PDB entry 6ZY9 | electron microscopy, 3.30 A resolution | chains A and H of the 12 polymer chains in the assembly

Chain A:
Name: YrbD protein
Source organism: Escherichia coli B185
UniProt: D6IEA5 (D6IEA5_ECOLX); numbering as in UniProt (aligned over 1-183)
Amino-acid sequence (183 residues; numbered 1 to 183; the number before each row is that of its first residue):
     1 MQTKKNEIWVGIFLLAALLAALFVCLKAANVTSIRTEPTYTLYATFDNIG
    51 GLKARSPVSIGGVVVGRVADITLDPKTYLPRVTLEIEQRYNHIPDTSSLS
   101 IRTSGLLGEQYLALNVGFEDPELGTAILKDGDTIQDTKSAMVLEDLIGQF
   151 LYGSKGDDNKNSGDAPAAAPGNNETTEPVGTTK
Disordered / not traced: 1-2, 32-39, 117-126, 153-183
Reported in the primary citation:
  - mutagenesis - L143E, I147E, Y152E: decreased growth in response to chlorpromazine
  - mutagenesis - I147E: decreased stability in response to SDS
  - mutagenesis - F150E: unchanged growth in response to cellular survivability

Chain H:
Name: Uncharacterized protein
Source organism: Escherichia coli 2.3916
UniProt: I2X585 (I2X585_ECOLX); numbering as in UniProt (aligned over 1-260)
Amino-acid sequence (260 residues; row label = number of the first residue in the row):
     1 MLLNALASLGHKGIKTLRTFGRAGLMLFNALVGKPEFRKHAPLLVRQLYN
    51 VGVLSMLIIVVSGVFIGMVLGLQGYLVLTTYSAETSLGMLVALSLLRELG
   101 PVVAALLFAGRAGSALTAEIGLMRATEQLSSMEMMAVDPLRRVISPRFWA
   151 GVISLPLLTVIFVAVGIWGGSLVGVSWKGIDSGFFWSAMQNAVDWRMDLV
   201 NCLIKSVVFAITVTWISLFNGYDAIPTSAGISRATTRTVVHSSLAVLGLD
   251 FVLTALMFGN
Disordered / not traced: 260
Reported in the primary citation:
  - mutagenesis - E98R: decreased growth in response to chlorpromazine

Interface between chain A and chain H:
Pairs across the interface (32):
  K5(A) - Y49(H)  hydrogen bond
  N6(A) - V45(H)
  N6(A) - R46(H)
  W9(A) - Y49(H)
  W9(A) - V53(H)
  F13(A) - M56(H)  hydrophobic
  F13(A) - L157(H)  hydrophobic
  F13(A) - L158(H)  hydrophobic
  L14(A) - L157(H)  hydrophobic
  A16(A) - I161(H)
  A17(A) - L157(H)
  A17(A) - V160(H)
  A20(A) - V160(H)
  A20(A) - I161(H)  hydrophobic
  A20(A) - A164(H)
  F23(A) - A164(H)
  F23(A) - I167(H)  hydrophobic
  F23(A) - W168(H)
  V24(A) - V163(H)
  V24(A) - I167(H)  hydrophobic
  V24(A) - L199(H)
  K27(A) - W186(H)
  K27(A) - Q190(H)  hydrogen bond (backbone-side chain)
  A28(A) - Q190(H)  hydrogen bond (backbone-side chain)
  A28(A) - D194(H)
  A29(A) - M189(H)
  A29(A) - Q190(H)
  A29(A) - A192(H)
  A29(A) - D194(H)  hydrogen bond (backbone-side chain)
  N30(A) - D194(H)
  N30(A) - W195(H)
  N30(A) - L199(H)
Also at the interface, not in a pair above, chain A (18 interface residues in all): E7, V10, C25, V31
Also at the interface, not in a pair above, chain H (23 interface residues in all): L48, G52, S154

Overview:
18 residues of chain A and 23 residues of chain H are in contact, with 4 hydrogen bonds. Polar contacts
include K5(A)-Y49(H), K27(A)-Q190(H) and A28(A)-Q190(H). From the paper: L143E, I147E and Y152E of chain A
reduce growth in response to chlorpromazine; I147E of chain A reduces stability in response to SDS.
Chain A is YrbD protein (Escherichia coli B185) and chain H is Uncharacterized protein (Escherichia coli
2.3916); the structure, Cryo-EM structure of MlaFEDB in complex with AMP-PNP, was determined by electron
microscopy (same publication as 6ZY2, 6ZY3 and 6ZY4).
